6PWG - chain A; structure by X-ray diffraction, 1.89 A resolution.

# Chain A
Molecule: Type III effector HopBF1
Source organism: Ewingella americana
Reference sequence: A0A2N0N2I2 (A0A2N0N2I2_9GAMM); numbering as in UniProt (aligned over 1-203)
Chain sequence (204 residues; row label = number of the first residue in the row; numbering starts at 0):
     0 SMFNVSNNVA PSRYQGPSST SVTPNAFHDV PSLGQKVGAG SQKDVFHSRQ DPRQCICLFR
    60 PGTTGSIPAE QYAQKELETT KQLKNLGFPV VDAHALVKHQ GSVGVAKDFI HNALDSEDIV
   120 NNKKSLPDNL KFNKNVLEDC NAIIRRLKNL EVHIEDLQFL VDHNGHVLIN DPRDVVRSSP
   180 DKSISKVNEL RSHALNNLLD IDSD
Disordered / not traced: 0-24, 200-203
Sequence notes: expression tag (0)
Residues lining bound ligands: AMP-PNP (ANP; phosphoaminophosphonic acid-adenylate ester): Gly37, Ala38, Gly39, Ser40, Gln41, Lys42, Val44, Cys54, Cys56, Val90, Lys106, Asp107, Phe108, Ile109, Ala112, Asp114, Gln157, Leu159, Asn169, Asp170
What the authors report for this chain:
  - catalytic residues: Asp155, Asp170
  - mutagenesis - D170A: abolished catalytic activity
  - mutagenesis - D170A: increased expression
  - mutagenesis - V89D: decreased growth
  - mutagenesis - V89D/D170A: abolished expression

# Summary
Bound to chain A: AMP-PNP. From the paper: catalytic residues Asp155 and Asp170; D170A abolishes catalytic
activity; 3 substitutions were tested in all.
Chain A is Type III effector HopBF1 (Ewingella americana); the structure, Ewingella americana HopBF1 kinase
bound to AMP-PNP, was determined by X-ray diffraction (same publication as 6PWD).
